PDB entry 1Z8Q | X-ray diffraction, 2.00 A resolution | chain A

== Chain A ==
Molecule: 6-deoxyerythronolide B hydroxylase
From: Saccharopolyspora erythraea
Notes: EC 1.-.-.-
Reference sequence: Q00441 (CPXJ_SACER); residues 1-404 here = UniProt positions 1-404
Sequence (404 residues; row label = number of the first residue in the row):
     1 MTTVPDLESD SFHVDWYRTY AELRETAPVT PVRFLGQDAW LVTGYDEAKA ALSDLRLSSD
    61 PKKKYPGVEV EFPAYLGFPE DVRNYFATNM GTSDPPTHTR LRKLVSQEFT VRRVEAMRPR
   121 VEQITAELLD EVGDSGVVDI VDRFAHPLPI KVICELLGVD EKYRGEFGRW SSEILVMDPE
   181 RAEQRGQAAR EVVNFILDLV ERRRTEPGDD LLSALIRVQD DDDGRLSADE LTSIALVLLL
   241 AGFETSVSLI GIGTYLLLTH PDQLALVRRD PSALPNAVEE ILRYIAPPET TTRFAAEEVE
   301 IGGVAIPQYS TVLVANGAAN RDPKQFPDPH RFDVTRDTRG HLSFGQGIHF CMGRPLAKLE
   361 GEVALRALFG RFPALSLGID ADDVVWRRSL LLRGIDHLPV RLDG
Disordered / not traced: 1
Construct notes: engineered mutation Thr-245 (Ala in Q00441)
Ion coordination: heme Fe: Cys-351 (together with oxygen molecule)
Small-molecule neighbours:
  - 6-deoxyerythronolide b (DEB): Ala-74, Tyr-75, Asn-89, Gly-91, Thr-92, Ile-174, Leu-175, Arg-185, Val-237, Leu-240, Ala-241, Glu-244, Thr-245, Pro-288, Leu-391, Leu-392
  - heme / oxygen molecule: Met-90, Gly-91, His-98, Arg-102, Phe-109, Ile-153, Leu-238, Ala-241, Gly-242, Thr-245, Ser-246, Leu-249, Leu-282, Pro-287, Pro-288, Thr-291, Arg-293, Asn-316, Leu-342, Ser-343, Phe-344, Gly-345, Ile-348, His-349, Phe-350, Cys-351, Met-352, Gly-353, Leu-356, Ala-357
Swiss-Prot annotation at these positions:
  - binding site (heme): Cys-351

== Summary ==
Chain A binds heme / oxygen molecule and 6-deoxyerythronolide b. UniProt lists heme-binding residue Cys-351.
Chain A is 6-deoxyerythronolide B hydroxylase (Saccharopolyspora erythraea); the structure, Ferrous dioxygen
complex of the A245T cytochrome P450eryF, was determined by X-ray diffraction (same publication as 1Z8O and
1Z8P).
